Entry 6CNY (X-ray diffraction, 2.10 A resolution); this record covers chain A.

# Chain A
Molecule: Vivid PAS protein VVD
Organism: Neurospora crassa
UniProtKB: Q9C3Y6 (Q9C3Y6_NEUCS); numbering as in UniProt (aligned over 37-186)
Chain sequence (151 residues; numbered 36 to 186; the number before each row is that of its first residue):
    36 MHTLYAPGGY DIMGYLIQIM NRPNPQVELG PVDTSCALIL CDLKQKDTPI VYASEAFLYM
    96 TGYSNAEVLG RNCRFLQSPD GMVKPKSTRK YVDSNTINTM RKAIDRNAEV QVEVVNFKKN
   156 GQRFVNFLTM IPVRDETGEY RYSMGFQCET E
Not modelled in the structure: 36-37, 185-186
Modified residues: C71 (S-oxy cysteine; CSX)
Differences from the reference sequence: initiating methionine (36)
Small-molecule neighbours: FMN (flavin mononucleotide): I74, C76, T83, N107, C108, R109, L111, Q112, P120, R124, I132, M135, R136, I139, V149, N151, N161, L163, M165, S178, M179, G180, Q182
From the paper describing this entry:
  - mutagenesis - L51E, I54E: decreased expression
  - mutagenesis - C76S: unchanged signaling

# In short
Bound to chain A: flavin mononucleotide. From the paper: L51E and I54E reduce expression; C76S leaves
signaling unchanged.
Chain A is Vivid PAS protein VVD (Neurospora crassa); the structure, 2.3 Angstrom Structure of
Phosphodiesterase treated Vivid (complex with FMN), was determined by X-ray diffraction together with 2PD7,
2PD8 and 2PDR from the same study.
